2D7H - chains C and D of the 5 polymer chains in the assembly; structure by X-ray diffraction, 3.00 A resolution.

[Chain C (and D)]
Protein: Primosomal protein N'
Organism: Escherichia coli (strain K12)
Notes: EC 3.6.4.-; chain D of this document is another copy of the same molecule, construct and numbering; everything in this record applies to it too
UniProt: P17888 (PRIA_ECOLI); numbering as in UniProt (aligned over 1-105)
Amino-acid sequence (105 residues; each row starts with the number of its first residue):
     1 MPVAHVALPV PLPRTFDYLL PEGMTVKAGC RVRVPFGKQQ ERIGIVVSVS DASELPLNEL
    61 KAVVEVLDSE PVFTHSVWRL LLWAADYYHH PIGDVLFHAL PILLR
From the paper describing this entry:
  - binding site for the 3-nt DNA strand: F16, D17, Y18, G37, K61
  - specificity-determining residues: D17
  - mutagenesis - Y18A: decreased expression (proposed by the authors, not directly observed)

[How chain C and chain D interact]
Pairs across the interface - 107 pairs, chain C then chain D:
  M1(C) with L20(D); V49(D), hydrophobic; S50(D)
  P2(C) with Y18(D); L19(D); L20(D), hydrogen bond (backbone-backbone); S50(D); D51(D)
  V3(C) with D17(D); Y18(D); V49(D); S50(D), hydrogen bond (backbone-backbone); A52(D); S53(D)
  A4(C) with F16(D); D17(D); Y18(D), hydrogen bond (backbone-backbone); S48(D)
  H5(C) with T15(D); F16(D); D17(D), salt bridge; V46(D); V47(D), hydrogen bond (backbone-backbone); S48(D), hydrogen bond (backbone-backbone); V49(D); S50(D), hydrogen bond; A52(D)
  V6(C) with T15(D), hydrogen bond (backbone-side chain); F16(D), hydrogen bond (backbone-backbone); Y18(D), hydrophobic; V32(D), hydrophobic; G44(D); I45(D)
  A7(C) with T15(D); G44(D); I45(D), hydrogen bond (backbone-backbone); V47(D), hydrophobic; I92(D), hydrophobic; G93(D); F97(D)
  L8(C) with F16(D), hydrophobic; Y18(D); V34(D), hydrophobic; F36(D), hydrophobic; G44(D); G93(D)
  P9(C) with R42(D), hydrogen bond (backbone-side chain); I43(D); F97(D), hydrophobic
  V10(C) with R42(D)
  R14(C) with R14(D), hydrogen bond (side chain-backbone); P91(D)
  T15(C) with H5(D); V6(D), hydrogen bond (side chain-backbone); A7(D)
  F16(C) with A4(D); H5(D); V6(D), hydrogen bond (backbone-backbone); L8(D), hydrophobic; R14(D)
  D17(C) with A4(D); H5(D), salt bridge
  Y18(C) with V3(D); A4(D), hydrogen bond (backbone-backbone); L8(D)
  L19(C) with V3(D), hydrophobic
  L20(C) with P2(D); A4(D), hydrophobic
  V32(C) with V6(D), hydrophobic
  V34(C) with L8(D), hydrophobic
  G37(C) with E54(D)
  K38(C) with E54(D)
  R42(C) with P11(D)
  I43(C) with L8(D); P9(D)
  G44(C) with V6(D); A7(D); L8(D)
  I45(C) with V6(D); A7(D), hydrogen bond (backbone-backbone)
  V46(C) with H5(D)
  V47(C) with H5(D), hydrogen bond (backbone-backbone); A7(D), hydrophobic
  S48(C) with A4(D); H5(D), hydrogen bond (backbone-backbone)
  V49(C) with V3(D)
  S50(C) with P2(D); V3(D), hydrogen bond (backbone-backbone); H5(D), hydrogen bond
  D51(C) with P2(D)
  A52(C) with H5(D)
  E54(C) with F36(D)
  Y88(C) with H90(D), hydrogen bond (backbone-side chain)
  H89(C) with H89(D); H90(D), hydrogen bond (backbone-side chain); P91(D); D94(D)
  H90(C) with Y88(D), hydrogen bond (side chain-backbone); H89(D); H90(D)
  P91(C) with H89(D); P91(D), hydrophobic
  I92(C) with A7(D), hydrophobic
  G93(C) with L8(D)
  D94(C) with H89(D), salt bridge
  F97(C) with A7(D); P9(D)
Other interface residues (no listed pair), chain C (45 interface residues in all): F36, S53, L60, H98
Other interface residues (no listed pair), chain D (44 interface residues in all): V10, G37, P56, L96

[Summary]
45 residues of chain C and 44 residues of chain D are in contact, with 22 hydrogen bonds and 3 salt bridges.
Among the polar pairs are H5(C)-D17(D), D94(C)-H89(D) and H5(C)-S50(D). From the paper: a binding site for the
3-nt DNA strand at F16(C), D17(C) and Y18(C) among others; Y18A of chain C reduces expression.
Both chains are Primosomal protein N' (Escherichia coli (strain K12)). Entry 2D7H (Crystal structure of the
ccc complex of the N-terminal domain of PriA) was determined by X-ray diffraction, deposited together with
2D7G, 2DWL, 2DWM and 2DWN.
